PDB entry 7OAY | X-ray diffraction, 2.34 A resolution | chains AAA and BBB

Chain AAA:
Molecule: Spike protein S1
Organism: Severe acute respiratory syndrome coronavirus 2
UniProtKB: P0DTC2 (SPIKE_SARS2); residue numbers follow UniProt; this construct covers 330-532
Chain sequence (210 residues; numbered 330 to 539; the number before each row is that of its first residue):
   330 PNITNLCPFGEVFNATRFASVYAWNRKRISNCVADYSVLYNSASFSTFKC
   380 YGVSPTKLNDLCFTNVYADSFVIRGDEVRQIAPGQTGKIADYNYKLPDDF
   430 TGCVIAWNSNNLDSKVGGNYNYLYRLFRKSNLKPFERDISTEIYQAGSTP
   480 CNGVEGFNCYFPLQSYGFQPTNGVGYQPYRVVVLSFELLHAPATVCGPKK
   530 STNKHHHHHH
Unresolved in the structure: 330, 529-539
Disulfide bonds: Cys-336/Cys-361, Cys-379/Cys-432, Cys-391/Cys-525, Cys-480/Cys-488
Glycans and other covalent adducts: N-acetylglucosamine (NAG) linked to Asn-343
Sequence notes: expression tag (533-539)
UniProt features mapped onto this chain:
  - region: Arg-403 to Asp-405 (Integrin-binding motif), Asn-448 to Phe-456 (Immunodominant HLA epitope recognized by the CD8+)
  - glycosylation (N-linked (GlcNAc...) asparagine): Asn-331 (complex), Asn-343 (complex)
  - natural variant: Gly-339 (G339D: In strain: Omicron/BA.1, Omicron/BA.2 and 4 more; G339H: In strain: Omicron/BA.2.75, Omicron/XBB.1.5 and 1 more), Arg-346 (R346K: In strain: Mu/B.1.621; R346T: In strain: Omicron/BQ.1.1, Omicron/XBB.1.5 and 1 more), Leu-368 (L368I: In strain: Omicron/XBB.1.5, Omicron/EG.5.1), Ser-371 (S371F: In strain: Omicron/BA.2, Omicron/BA.2.12.1 and 6 more; S371L: In strain: Omicron/BA.1), Ser-373 (S373P: In strain: Omicron/BA.1, Omicron/BA.2 and 7 more), Ser-375 (S375F: In strain: Omicron/BA.1, Omicron/BA.2 and 7 more), Thr-376 (T376A: In strain: Omicron/BA.2, Omicron/BA.2.12.1 and 5 more), Asp-405 (D405N: In strain: Omicron/BA.2, Omicron/BA.2.12.1 and 6 more), Arg-408 (R408S: In strain: Omicron/BA.2, Omicron/BA.2.12.1 and 6 more), Lys-417 (K417N: In strain: Beta/B.1.351, Omicron/BA.1 and 8 more; K417T: In strain: Gamma/P.1), Asn-440 (N440K: In strain: Omicron/BA.1, Omicron/BA.2 and 7 more), Lys-444 (K444T: In strain: Omicron/BQ.1.1), 16 further natural variant entries in UniProt
  - mutagenesis: Asn-331 (N331Q: Reduced viral infectivity), Asn-343 (N343Q: Reduced viral infectivity), Leu-452 (L452R: Increased resistance to neutralizing antibodies. Decreases HLA binding to NF9 epitope. Increased binding affinity to human ACE2), Tyr-453 (Y453F: Decreased HLA binding to NF9 epitope. Increased binding affinity to human ACE2), Ala-475 (A475V: Increased resistance to neutralizing antibodies), Val-483 (V483A: Increased resistance to neutralizing antibodies), Glu-484 (E484D: Increased replication in human TMEM106B overexpressing cells), Phe-490 (F490L: Increased resistance to neutralizing antibodies and human covalescent sera neutralization), Gln-493 (Q493N: Reduced host ACE2-binding affinity in vitro; Q493Y: Reduced host ACE2-binding affinity in vitro), Asn-501 (N501T: Reduced host ACE2-binding affinity in vitro; N501Y: Increased binding affinity to human ACE2), His-519 (H519P: Increased resistance to human covalescent sera neutralization)
What the authors report for this chain:
  - conformationally variable residues (helix shift): Tyr-369

Chain BBB:
Molecule: F2 nanobody
Organism: Lama glama
Notes: antibody fragment or engineered binder
Chain sequence (132 residues; each row starts with the number of its first residue):
     1 QVQLVESGGGLVQAGGSLRLACIASGRTFHSYVMAWFRQAPGKEREFVAA
    51 ISWSSTPTYYGESVKGRFTISRDNAKNTVYLQMNRLKPEDTAVYFCAADR
   101 GESYYYTRPTEYEFWGQGTQVTVSSKHHHHHH
Unresolved in the structure: 126-132
Disulfide bonds: Cys-22/Cys-96

How chain AAA and chain BBB interact:
Pairs across the interface (34):
  Tyr-369(AAA) / Tyr-104(BBB)  hydrogen bond (backbone-side chain)
  Ser-371(AAA) / Tyr-105(BBB)  hydrogen bond (backbone-side chain)
  Ala-372(AAA) / Arg-108(BBB)
  Phe-374(AAA) / Tyr-105(BBB)
  Phe-374(AAA) / Arg-108(BBB)  hydrogen bond (backbone-side chain)
  Ser-375(AAA) / Arg-108(BBB)  hydrogen bond (backbone-side chain)
  Ser-375(AAA) / Glu-111(BBB)
  Thr-376(AAA) / Arg-108(BBB)
  Thr-376(AAA) / Glu-111(BBB)  hydrogen bond
  Phe-377(AAA) / Ser-103(BBB)  hydrogen bond (backbone-side chain)
  Phe-377(AAA) / Tyr-104(BBB)  hydrogen bond (backbone-backbone)
  Phe-377(AAA) / Tyr-105(BBB)  hydrophobic
  Phe-377(AAA) / Glu-111(BBB)  hydrogen bond (backbone-side chain)
  Lys-378(AAA) / Asp-99(BBB)  salt bridge
  Lys-378(AAA) / Glu-102(BBB)
  Lys-378(AAA) / Glu-111(BBB)  hydrogen bond (side chain-backbone)
  Cys-379(AAA) / Trp-53(BBB)
  Cys-379(AAA) / Gly-101(BBB)
  Cys-379(AAA) / Glu-102(BBB)  hydrogen bond (backbone-backbone)
  Tyr-380(AAA) / Trp-53(BBB)  hydrophobic
  Tyr-380(AAA) / Arg-100(BBB)
  Tyr-380(AAA) / Gly-101(BBB)
  Gly-381(AAA) / Trp-53(BBB)
  Val-382(AAA) / Trp-53(BBB)
  Ser-383(AAA) / Pro-57(BBB)
  Ser-383(AAA) / Tyr-59(BBB)  hydrogen bond
  Ser-383(AAA) / Glu-102(BBB)  hydrogen bond
  Pro-384(AAA) / Glu-102(BBB)
  Pro-384(AAA) / Ser-103(BBB)
  Pro-384(AAA) / Tyr-104(BBB)
  Thr-385(AAA) / Tyr-59(BBB)
  Pro-412(AAA) / Arg-100(BBB)
  Gln-414(AAA) / Glu-113(BBB)  hydrogen bond
  Asp-427(AAA) / Arg-100(BBB)  hydrogen bond (backbone-side chain)
Also at the interface, not in a pair above, chain AAA (19 interface residues in all): Leu-368
Interface features reported in the paper:
  - residue pairs: Tyr-104(BBB)/Tyr-369(AAA)
  - epitope / paratope residues, chain AAA: Leu-368(AAA), Tyr-369(AAA), Phe-374(AAA), Pro-412(AAA)
  - epitope / paratope residues, chain BBB: Trp-53(BBB), Pro-57(BBB), Tyr-59(BBB), Asp-99(BBB), Tyr-104(BBB), Arg-108(BBB), Glu-113(BBB)

In short:
The interface between chain AAA and chain BBB involves 19 residues on one side and 13 on the other; the
contacts include 14 hydrogen bonds and 1 salt bridge. Polar pairs include Lys-378(AAA)/Asp-99(BBB),
Tyr-369(AAA)/Tyr-104(BBB) and Ser-371(AAA)/Tyr-105(BBB). The paper describes a contact between Tyr-104(BBB)
and Tyr-369(AAA). From the paper: epitope/paratope residues Leu-368(AAA), Tyr-369(AAA) and Trp-53(BBB) among
others; conformational variability at Tyr-369(AAA).
Chain AAA is Spike protein S1 (Severe acute respiratory syndrome coronavirus 2) and chain BBB is F2 nanobody
(Lama glama); the structure, Nanobody F2 bound to RBD, was determined by X-ray diffraction, deposited together
with 7OAN, 7OAO, 7OAP, 7OAQ and 7OAU.
